PDB entry 5ZKO | X-ray diffraction, 3.05 A resolution | chains A and B of the 6 polymer chains in the assembly

== Chain A ==
Name: Cyclic AMP-responsive element-binding protein 1
Organism: Homo sapiens
UniProtKB: P16220 (CREB1_HUMAN); residue numbers follow UniProt; this construct covers 283-341
Chain sequence (59 residues; each row starts with the number of its first residue):
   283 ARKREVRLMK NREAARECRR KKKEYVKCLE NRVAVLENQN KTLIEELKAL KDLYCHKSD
Disordered / not traced: 283-284, 338-341

== Chain B ==
Molecule: 20-nt DNA strand
Sequence (20 nucleotides; row label = number of the first residue in the row; note: 1 number in that range is skipped by the numbering (no residue carries it; nothing is unmodelled there); numbers below 1 keep their minus sign (DC-10 is residue -10)):
   -10 CTTGGCTGAC
     1 GTCAGCCAAG

== Interface between chain A and chain B ==
Residue-residue contacts (13):
  Arg286(A) with DC3(B), salt bridge to the phosphate
  Leu290(A) with DT2(B), phosphate contact; DC3(B), phosphate contact
  Asn293(A) with DT2(B), base contact; DC3(B), base contact
  Arg294(A) with DG1(B), phosphate contact; DT2(B), salt bridge to the phosphate
  Ala297(A) with DT2(B), base contact
  Arg298(A) with DG1(B), salt bridge to the phosphate
  Arg301(A) with DA-2(B), sugar contact; DC-1(B), salt bridge to the phosphate; DG1(B), hydrogen bond to the base
  Lys305(A) with DA-2(B), salt bridge to the phosphate
Other interface residues (no listed pair), chain B (6 interface residues in all): DA4

== In short ==
The interface between chain A and chain B involves 8 residues on one side and 6 on the other, with 1 hydrogen
bond and 5 salt bridges. Among the polar pairs are Arg301(A)-DG1(B), Arg286(A)-DC3(B) and Arg294(A)-DT2(B).
Chain A is Cyclic AMP-responsive element-binding protein 1 (Homo sapiens) and chain B is a 20-nt DNA strand;
the structure, Crystal structure of the CRTC2-CREB-CRE complex, was determined by X-ray diffraction, deposited
together with 5ZK1.
